PDB entry 8TJS | electron microscopy, 3.31 A resolution | chains G and O of the 12 polymer chains in the assembly

Chain G (and O):
Protein: Envelope glycoprotein gp160
Organism: Human immunodeficiency virus 1
Notes: chain O of this document is another copy of the same molecule, construct and numbering; everything in this record applies to it too
Reference sequence: Q2N0S6 (Q2N0S6_9HIV1); the construct lacks a stretch of the UniProt sequence and is renumbered around it, so the offset changes along the chain: 31-141 = UniProt 30-140; 150-185 = UniProt 141-176; 187-318 = UniProt 177-308; 321-330 = UniProt 309-318; 2 more segments
Amino-acid sequence (480 residues; numbered 31 to 521 plus 1 insertion-coded residue; 12 numbers in that range are skipped by the numbering (no residue carries them; nothing is unmodelled there); the number before each row is that of its first residue):
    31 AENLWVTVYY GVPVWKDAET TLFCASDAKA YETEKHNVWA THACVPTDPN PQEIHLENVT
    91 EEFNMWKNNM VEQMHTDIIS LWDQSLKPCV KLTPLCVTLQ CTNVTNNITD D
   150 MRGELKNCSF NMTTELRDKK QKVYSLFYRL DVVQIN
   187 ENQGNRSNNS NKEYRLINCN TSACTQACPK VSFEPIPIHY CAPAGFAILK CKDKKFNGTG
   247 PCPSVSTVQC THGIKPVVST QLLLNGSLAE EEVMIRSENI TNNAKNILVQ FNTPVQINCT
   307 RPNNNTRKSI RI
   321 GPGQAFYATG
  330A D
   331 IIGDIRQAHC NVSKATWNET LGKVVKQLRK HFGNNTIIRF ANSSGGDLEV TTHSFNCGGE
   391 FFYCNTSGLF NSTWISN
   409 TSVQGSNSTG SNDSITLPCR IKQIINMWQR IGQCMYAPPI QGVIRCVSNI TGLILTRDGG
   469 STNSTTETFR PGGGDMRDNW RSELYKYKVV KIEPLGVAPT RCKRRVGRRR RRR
Not modelled in the structure: 31, 187-195, 409-419, 515-521
Differences from the reference sequence: conflict Cys210 (Ile200 in Q2N0S6), Asn341 (Thr330 in Q2N0S6), Cys442 (Ala430 in Q2N0S6), Cys510 (Ala498 in Q2N0S6); expression tag (515-521)
Disulfide bonds: Cys54-Cys74, Cys119-Cys214, Cys126-Cys205, Cys131-Cys157, Cys210-Cys442, Cys227-Cys256, Cys237-Cys248, Cys305-Cys340, Cys387-Cys454, Cys394-Cys427
Covalently attached groups: N-acetylglucosamine (NAG) linked to Asn88, Asn156, Asn160, Asn243, Asn285, Asn304, Asn310, Asn348, Asn364, Asn372, Asn395, Asn401, Asn457

Interface between chain G and chain O:
Contacting residue pairs (23; chain G residue first):
  Thr123(G) with Pro322(O)
  Pro124(G) with Arg166(O), hydrogen bond (backbone-side chain)
  Cys126(G) with Glu164(O); Leu165(O); Arg166(O), hydrogen bond (backbone-backbone); Pro322(O), hydrophobic
  Val127(G) with Leu165(O); Arg166(O); Asp167(O)
  Thr128(G) with Asp167(O)
  Asn160(G) with Arg166(O)
  Thr162(G) with Arg166(O)
  Lys169(G) with Arg166(O)
  Ile184(G) with Leu165(O), hydrophobic
  Arg201(G) with Leu165(O)
  Cys205(G) with Glu164(O); Pro322(O)
  Asn206(G) with Glu164(O); Arg317(O), hydrogen bond
  Thr207(G) with Gly323(O)
  Ser208(G) with Pro322(O); Gly323(O)
  Ala209(G) with Pro322(O)
Other interface residues (no listed pair), chain G (17 interface residues in all): Met161, Glu199
Other interface residues (no listed pair), chain O (9 interface residues in all): Lys168, Gly321

Overview:
Chain G and chain O form an interface of 17 and 9 residues respectively; the contacts include 3 hydrogen
bonds. Polar contacts include Pro124(G)-Arg166(O), Asn206(G)-Arg317(O) and Cys126(G)-Arg166(O). Covalently
linked N-acetylglucosamine: at Asn88(G), Asn156(G), Asn160(G), Asn243(G), Asn285(G) and Asn304(G) and 7 more.
Both chains are Envelope glycoprotein gp160 (Human immunodeficiency virus 1). Entry 8TJS (CRYO-EM STRUCTURE OF
HIV-1 BG505DS-SOSIP.664 ENV TRIMER BOUND TO GPZ6-a.01 FAB) was determined by electron microscopy together with
8TDX, 8TE7, 8TJR, 8TKC, 8TL2, 8TL4 and 5 further entries from the same study.
